Entry 9AXY (X-ray diffraction, 3.60 A resolution); this record covers chains A and B.

== Chain A ==
Molecule: Serine/threonine-protein kinase B-raf
From: Homo sapiens
Notes: EC 2.7.11.1
Reference sequence: P15056 (BRAF_HUMAN); residue numbers follow UniProt; this construct covers 445-723
Chain sequence (280 residues; numbered 444 to 723; the number before each row is that of its first residue):
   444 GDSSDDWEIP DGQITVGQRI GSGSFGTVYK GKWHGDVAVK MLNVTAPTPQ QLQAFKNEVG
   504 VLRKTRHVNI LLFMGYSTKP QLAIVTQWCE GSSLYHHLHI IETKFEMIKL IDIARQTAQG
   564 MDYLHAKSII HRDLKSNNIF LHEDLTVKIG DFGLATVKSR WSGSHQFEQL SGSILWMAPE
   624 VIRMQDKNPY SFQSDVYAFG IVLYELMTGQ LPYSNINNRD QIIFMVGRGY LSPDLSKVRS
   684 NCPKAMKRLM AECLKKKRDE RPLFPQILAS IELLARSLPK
Unresolved in the structure: 444-447, 723
Differences from the reference sequence: expression tag (444)
UniProt features mapped onto this chain:
  - active site: D576 (Proton acceptor)
  - binding site (ATP): I463 to V471, K483
  - modified residue: S446 (Phosphoserine), S447 (Phosphoserine), R671 (Omega-N-methylarginine)
  - cross-link: K578 (Glycyl lysine isopeptide (Lys-Gly) (interchain with G-Cter in ubiquitin))
  - natural variant: R462 (R462I: In CRC), I463 (I463S: In CRC), G464 (G464E: In CRC; G464V: In a colorectal cancer cell line), G466 (G466A: In melanoma; G466E: In melanoma; G466V: In LNCR), S467 (S467A: In CFC1), F468 (F468S: In CFC1), G469 (G469A: In NHL; G469E: In CFC1 and colon cancer; G469R: In NHL; G469V: In a colorectal adenocarcinoma sample), L485 (L485F: In CFC1), K499 (K499E: In CFC1; K499N: In CFC1), E501 (E501G: In CFC1; E501K: In CFC1), L525 (L525P: In CFC1), W531 (W531C: In NS7), 12 further natural variant entries in UniProt
  - mutagenesis: K483 (K483S: Reduces kinase activity with MAP2K1), R509 (R509H: Loss of MAP2K1-mediated-BRAF-KSR1 dimerization), K578 (K578R: Blocks EGF-induced ubiquitination and ERK activation), I666 (I666R: No effect on MAP2K1-mediated-BRAF-KSR1 dimerization, however loss of BRAF-mediated phosphorylation of MAP2K1), R671 (R671K: Increased kinase activity and stability in response to EGF treatment)
Bound ions: Mg2+: N581, D594 (together with AMP-PNP)
Small-molecule neighbours:
  - A1AHE (N-[3-fluoro-4-({7-[(3-fluoropyridin-2-yl)oxy]-4-methyl-2-oxo-2H-1-benzopyran-3-yl}methyl)pyridin-2-yl]-N'-methylsulfuric diamide): N660, N661, R662, D663
  - AMP-PNP (ANP; phosphoaminophosphonic acid-adenylate ester): I463, G464, S465, G466, S467, F468, G469, V471, A481, K483, L514, T529, Q530, W531, C532, S536, H539, D576, K578, N580, N581, F583, D594
From the paper describing this entry:
  - mutagenesis - G466A, G469A (2-fold): decreased binding to Dual specificity mitogen-activated protein kinase kinase 1 (chain B)

== Chain B ==
Molecule: Dual specificity mitogen-activated protein kinase kinase 1
From: Homo sapiens
Notes: EC 2.7.12.2
Reference sequence: Q02750 (MP2K1_HUMAN); residues 1-393 here = UniProt positions 1-393
Chain sequence (394 residues; each row starts with the number of its first residue; numbering starts at 0):
     0 GMPKKKPTPI QLNPAPDGSA VNGTSSAETN LEALQKKLEE LELDEQQRKR LEAFLTQKQK
    60 VGELKDDDFE KISELGAGNG GVVFKVSHKP SGLVMARKLI HLEIKPAIRN QIIRELQVLH
   120 ECNSPYIVGF YGAFYSDGEI SICMEHMDGG SLDQVLKKAG RIPEQILGKV SIAVIKGLTY
   180 LREKHKIMHR DVKPSNILVN SRGEIKLCDF GVSGQLIDAM ANAFVGTRSY MSPERLQGTH
   240 YSVQSDIWSM GLSLVEMAVG RYPIPPPDAK ELELMFGCQV EGDAAETPPR PRTPGRPLSS
   300 YGMDSRPPMA IFELLDYIVN EPPPKLPSGV FSLEFQDFVN KCLIKNPAER ADLKQLMVHA
   360 FIKRSDAEEV DFAGWLCSTI GLNQPSTPTH AAGV
Unresolved in the structure: 0-39, 275-306, 384-393
Differences from the reference sequence: expression tag (0); engineered mutation A218 (Ser in Q02750), A222 (Ser in Q02750)
UniProt features mapped onto this chain:
  - region: E270 to P307 (RAF1-binding)
  - active site: D190 (Proton acceptor)
  - binding site (ATP): L74 to V82, K97, M143 to M146, S150 to Q153, K192 to N195, D208
  - binding site (U0126): K97, D208 to V211
  - binding site (K-252a): E144 to M146, S194
  - site: P8, I9 (Cleavage)
  - modified residue: T286 (Phosphothreonine), T292 (Phosphothreonine), S298 (Phosphoserine)
  - natural variant: F53 (F53S: In CFC3), Q56 (Q56P: In MEL), K57 (K57E: In MEL; K57N: In MEL), G128 (G128V: In CFC3), Y130 (Y130C: In CFC3)
  - mutagenesis: K97 (K97A: Loss of catalytic activity. Strongly reduces phosphorylation upon UV irradiation; K97R: Loss of catalytic activity. No effect on BRAF-KSR1 or BRAF-KSR2 dimerization), S150 (S150A: No loss of activity), S212 (S212A: No loss of activity), M219 (M219V: Increases interaction with KSR1 and BRAF; M219W: Increases interaction with KSR1 and BRAF; when associated with L-220), A220 (A220L: Increases interaction with KSR1 and BRAF; when associated with w-219), N221 (N221Y: Increases interaction with KSR1 and BRAF), F311 (F311S: Loss of interaction with BRAF and KSR1. Loss of BRAF-KSR1 dimerization)
Bound ions: Mg2+: N195, D208 (together with AMP-PNP)
Small-molecule neighbours:
  - A1AHE (N-[3-fluoro-4-({7-[(3-fluoropyridin-2-yl)oxy]-4-methyl-2-oxo-2H-1-benzopyran-3-yl}methyl)pyridin-2-yl]-N'-methylsulfuric diamide): K97, L115, L118, I126, V127, G128, F129, I141, C142, M143, H188, R189, D190, L206, C207, D208, F209, G210, V211, S212, L215, I216, M219, M230, R234
  - AMP-PNP (ANP; phosphoaminophosphonic acid-adenylate ester): L74, G75, A76, G77, N78, G79, G80, V82, A95, K97, V127, M143, E144, H145, M146, G149, S150, Q153, K192, S194, N195, L197, C207, D208

== Interface between chain A and chain B ==
Residue-residue contacts (48):
  Y538(A) - E102(B)  hydrogen bond (side chain-backbone)
  H539(A) - E102(B)  salt bridge
  H542(A) - K104(B)
  I543(A) - E102(B)
  I543(A) - I103(B)
  I543(A) - K104(B)
  I543(A) - P105(B)
  E545(A) - K104(B)  salt bridge
  L613(A) - V224(B)  hydrophobic
  L613(A) - I310(B)  hydrophobic
  G615(A) - A222(B)
  G615(A) - F223(B)
  G615(A) - V224(B)  hydrogen bond (backbone-backbone)
  S616(A) - N221(B)  hydrogen bond (side chain-backbone)
  S616(A) - A222(B)
  I617(A) - V224(B)  hydrophobic
  L618(A) - N221(B)
  I625(A) - F311(B)
  R626(A) - F311(B)
  Q628(A) - F311(B)
  S657(A) - D217(B)
  I659(A) - D217(B)
  N660(A) - R189(B)
  N660(A) - I216(B)
  N660(A) - A220(B)
  N661(A) - M230(B)  hydrogen bond
  N661(A) - R234(B)
  R662(A) - M219(B)  hydrogen bond (side chain-backbone)
  R662(A) - A220(B)
  R662(A) - F223(B)  hydrogen bond (side chain-backbone)
  D663(A) - S228(B)  hydrogen bond
  D663(A) - M230(B)
  D663(A) - L235(B)
  D663(A) - L314(B)
  Q664(A) - R234(B)
  Q664(A) - L235(B)
  I666(A) - L314(B)  hydrophobic
  F667(A) - L235(B)
  F667(A) - Q236(B)
  F667(A) - F311(B)
  F667(A) - L314(B)
  F667(A) - D315(B)
  F667(A) - V318(B)  hydrophobic
  M668(A) - L235(B)
  M668(A) - Q236(B)
  G670(A) - F311(B)
  R671(A) - F311(B)
  R671(A) - D315(B)  salt bridge
Interface residues without a listed pair, chain A (30 interface residues in all): G466, Q612, L654, P655, I665
Interface residues without a listed pair, chain B (28 interface residues in all): N78, G225, T226, G237, E312

== Overview ==
Chain A and chain B form an interface of 30 and 28 residues respectively; the contacts include 7 hydrogen
bonds and 3 salt bridges. Among the polar pairs are H539(A)-E102(B), E545(A)-K104(B) and R671(A)-D315(B). From
the paper: G466A and G469A of chain A reduce binding to Dual specificity mitogen-activated protein kinase
kinase 1 (chain B).
Here chain A is Serine/threonine-protein kinase B-raf and chain B is Dual specificity mitogen-activated
protein kinase kinase 1, both from Homo sapiens. Entry 9AXY (Crystal structure of BRAF/MEK complex with
NST-628 and inactive RAF) was determined by X-ray diffraction, deposited together with 9AXA, 9AXC, 9AXH, 9AXM,
9AXX, 9AY7 and 9AYA.
